Entry 4HB2 (X-ray diffraction, 1.80 A resolution); this record covers chains A and C of the 3 polymer chains in the assembly.

== Chain A ==
Molecule: GTP-binding nuclear protein Ran
Organism: Homo sapiens
UniProtKB: P62826 (RAN_HUMAN); residue numbers follow UniProt; this construct covers 1-216
Sequence (216 residues; each row starts with the number of its first residue):
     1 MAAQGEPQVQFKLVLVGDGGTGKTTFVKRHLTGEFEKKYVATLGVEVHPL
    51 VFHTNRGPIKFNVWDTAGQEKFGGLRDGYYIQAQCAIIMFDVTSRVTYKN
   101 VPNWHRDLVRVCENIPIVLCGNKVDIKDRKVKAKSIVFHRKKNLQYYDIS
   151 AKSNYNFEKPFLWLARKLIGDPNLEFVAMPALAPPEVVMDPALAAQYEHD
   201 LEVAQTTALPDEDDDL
Disordered / not traced: 1-8, 189-192
Bound ions: Mg2+: Thr24, Thr42 (together with GMP-PNP)
Residues lining bound ligands: GMP-PNP (GNP; phosphoaminophosphonic acid-guanylate ester): Gly17, Asp18, Gly19, Gly20, Thr21, Gly22, Lys23, Thr24, Thr25, Phe35, Glu36, Lys37, Lys38, Tyr39, Val40, Ala41, Thr42, Thr66, Ala67, Gly68, Gln69, Asn122, Lys123, Asp125, Ile126, Ser150, Ala151, Lys152
Swiss-Prot annotation at these positions:
  - region: Lys37 to Val45 (Switch-I), Gly68 to Gln84 (Switch-II), Asp211 to Leu216 (Interaction with RANBP1)
  - binding site (GTP): Asp18 to Thr25, Glu36 to Thr42, Gly68, Asn122 to Asp125, Ser150 to Lys152
  - site: Gln69 (Essential for GTP hydrolysis)
  - modified residue: Ala2 (N-acetylalanine), Thr24 (Phosphothreonine), Lys37 (N6-acetyllysine), Lys60 (N6-acetyllysine), Lys71 (N6-acetyllysine), Lys99 (N6-acetyllysine), Lys134 (N6-acetyllysine), Lys159 (N6-acetyllysine)
  - cross-link (Glycyl lysine isopeptide (Lys-Gly)): Lys71 (interchain with G-Cter in SUMO2), Lys152 (interchain with G-Cter in SUMO2)
  - mutagenesis: Gly19 (G19V: Blocks DNA replication; when associated with L-69), Thr24 (T24L: Has low binding affinity for GTP and GDP. Almost completely abolishes interaction with BIRC5; T24N: Has low binding affinity for GTP and GDP. Decreases nuclear import of proteins and RNA ...), Thr25 (T25A: Minor effect on the interaction with the alpha phosphate group of bound GTP), Lys37 (K37Q: Mimics acetylation; enhances the nuclear export of RELA/p65; K37R: Decreased acetylation), Tyr39 (Y39A: Abolishes steric hindrance that traps the essential Q-69 in an unreactive position, and causes slow GTP hydrolysis in wild-type ...), Gln69 (Q69L: Strongly decreased GTPase activity. Probably locked in the GTP-bound form. Loss of interaction with NUTF2. Decreases nuclear location and leads to cytoplasmic location during interphase ...), Glu70 (E70A: Strongly decreases the relase of bound GDP), Arg76 (R76E: Probable loss of interaction with NUTF2. Loss of transport to the nucleus), Lys134 (K134Q: Loss of normal mitotic chromosome segregation and defective mitotic spindle orientation; K134R: Loss of normal mitotic chromosome segregation and formation of sister chromatid bridges), Asp211 to Leu216 (No effect on GTPase activity. Abolishes interaction with RANBP1)

== Chain C ==
Molecule: Exportin-1
Organism: Saccharomyces cerevisiae
UniProtKB: P30822 (XPO1_YEAST); numbering as in UniProt; present here: 1-376, 414-1058
Sequence (1023 residues; each row starts with the number of its first residue; note: 37 numbers in that range are skipped by the numbering (no residue carries them; nothing is unmodelled there); numbers below 1 keep their minus sign (Gly-1 is residue -1)):
    -1 GAMEGILDFSNDLDIALLDQVVSTFYQGSGVQQKQAQEILTKFQDNPDAW
    49 QKADQILQFSTNPQSKFIALSILDKLITRKWKLLPNDHRIGIRNFVVGMI
    99 ISMCQDDEVFKTQKNLINKSDLTLVQILKQEWPQNWPEFIPELIGSSSSS
   149 VNVCENNMIVLKLLSEEVFDFSAEQMTQAKALHLKNSMSKEFEQIFKLCF
   199 QVLEQGSSSSLIVATLESLLRYLHWIPYRYIYETNILELLSTKFMTSPDT
   249 RAITLKCLTEVSNLKIPQDNDLIKRQTVLFFQNTLQQIATSVMPVTADLK
   299 ATYANANGNDQSFLQDLAMFLTTYLARNRALLESDESLRELLLNAHQYLI
   349 QLSKIEERELFKTTLDYWHNLVADLFYE
   414 PLKKHIYEEICSQLRLVIIENMVRPEEVLVVENDEGEIVREFVKESDTIQ
   464 LYKSEREVLVYLTHLNVIDTEEIMISKLARQIDGSEWSWHNINTLSWAIG
   514 SISGTMSEDTEKRFVVTVIKDLLDLCVKKRGKDNKAVVASDIMYVVGQYP
   564 RFLKAHWNFLRTVILKLFEFMHETHEGVQDMACDTFIKIVQKCKYHFVIQ
   614 QPRESEPFIQTIIRDIQKTTADLQPQQVHTFYKACGIIISEERSVAERNR
   664 LLSDLMQLPNMAWDTIVEQSTANPTLLLDSETVKIIANIIKTNVAVCTSM
   714 GADFYPQLGHIYYNMLQLYRAVSSMISAQVAAEGLIATKTPKVRGLRTIK
   764 KEILKLVETYISKARNLDDVVKVLVEPLLNAVLEDYMNNVPDARDAEVLN
   814 CMTTVVEKVGHMIPQGVILILQSVFECTLDMINKDFTEYPEHRVEFYKLL
   864 KVINEKSFAAFLELPPAAFKLFVDAICWAFKHNNRDVEVNGLQIALDLVK
   914 NIERMGNVPFANEFHKNYFFIFVSETFFVLTDSDHKSGFSKQALLLMKLI
   964 SLVYDNKISVPLYQEAEVPQGTSNQVYLSQYLANMLSNAFPHLTSEQIAS
  1014 FLSALTKQCKDLVVFKGTLRDFLVQIKEVGGDPTDYLFAEDKENA
Disordered / not traced: 1053-1058
Differences from the reference sequence: expression tag (-1 to 0); engineered mutation Cys539 (Thr in P30822), Cys1022 (Tyr in P30822)
Reported in the primary citation:
  - catalytic residues: Arg543, Lys548, Lys579 (proposed by the authors, not directly observed)

== Chain A / chain C interface ==
Residue-residue contacts - 62 pairs, chain A then chain C:
  Val45(A) with Gln35(C)
  Val47(A) with Gln31(C)
  Trp64(A) with Phe23(C), hydrophobic; Tyr24(C), hydrophobic; Gln31(C)
  Gln69(A) with Asp947(C)
  Lys71(A) with Asp947(C), salt bridge
  Gly74(A) with Thr39(C); Gln42(C), hydrogen bond (backbone-side chain)
  Leu75(A) with Phe23(C), hydrophobic; Leu38(C); Gln42(C)
  Arg76(A) with Ser69(C), hydrogen bond (side chain-backbone); Asp72(C), salt bridge
  Asp77(A) with Phe65(C); Lys117(C), salt bridge
  Gly78(A) with Tyr24(C), hydrogen bond (backbone-side chain); Phe65(C)
  Tyr79(A) with Phe23(C), hydrophobic; Gln35(C), hydrogen bond
  Ile81(A) with Tyr24(C); Gln62(C); Phe65(C), hydrophobic
  Gln82(A) with Gln25(C), hydrogen bond
  Lys99(A) with Glu172(C), salt bridge
  Asn103(A) with Phe169(C); Glu172(C), hydrogen bond
  Arg106(A) with Phe169(C); Gln173(C)
  Arg110(A) with Leu120(C); Leu161(C); Glu164(C), salt bridge; Glu165(C), salt bridge
  Val111(A) with Asn113(C)
  Glu113(A) with Asn116(C), hydrogen bond
  Lys134(A) with Gln463(C); Ser467(C)
  His139(A) with Glu357(C), salt bridge
  Arg140(A) with Met317(C); Lys360(C); Thr361(C), hydrogen bond; Asp364(C), salt bridge
  Lys141(A) with Lys254(C), hydrogen bond (backbone-side chain); Glu258(C), salt bridge; Asn261(C); Met317(C)
  Asn143(A) with Lys254(C), hydrogen bond; Ser310(C); Gln313(C), hydrogen bond; Asp314(C), hydrogen bond
  Gln145(A) with Glu355(C), hydrogen bond
  Tyr146(A) with Glu357(C)
  Asp148(A) with Asp460(C)
  Tyr155(A) with Val456(C), hydrophobic; Glu458(C); Asp460(C), hydrogen bond
  Lys167(A) with Gln309(C)
  Pro172(A) with Ala302(C); Asn303(C)
  Thr206(A) with Ile749(C)
  Ala208(A) with Lys752(C)
  Glu212(A) with Arg757(C)
Also at the interface, not in a pair above, chain A (46 interface residues in all): Lys12, Leu43, Gly44, Arg95, Val96, Asn100, Pro102, Asp128, Arg129, Lys130, Ala133, Asn156, Asp213
Also at the interface, not in a pair above, chain C (55 interface residues in all): Ile66, Lys73, Thr257, Ala304, Ser459, Thr461, Arg898, Asp899, Lys949

== Summary ==
The interface between chain A and chain C involves 46 residues on one side and 55 on the other; the contacts
include 14 hydrogen bonds and 9 salt bridges. Polar contacts include Lys71(A)-Asp947(C), Arg76(A)-Asp72(C) and
Asp77(A)-Lys117(C). Chain A binds GMP-PNP. From the paper: catalytic residues Arg543(C), Lys548(C) and
Lys579(C).
Chain A is GTP-binding nuclear protein Ran (Homo sapiens) and chain C is Exportin-1 (Saccharomyces
cerevisiae); the structure, Crystal structure of CRM1-Ran-RanBP1, was determined by X-ray diffraction,
deposited together with 4HAU, 4HAV, 4HAW, 4HAX, 4HAY, 4HAZ, 4HB3 and 4HB4.
